PDB entry 6BAF | X-ray diffraction, 1.85 A resolution | chain A

[Chain A]
Name: Photoreceptor-histidine kinase BphP
Organism: Stigmatella aurantiaca DW4/3-1
Notes: fragment: Phytochrome chromophore binding domain
Reference sequence: Q097N3 (Q097N3_STIAD); residues 16-318 here = UniProt positions 16-318
Sequence (303 residues; each row starts with the number of its first residue):
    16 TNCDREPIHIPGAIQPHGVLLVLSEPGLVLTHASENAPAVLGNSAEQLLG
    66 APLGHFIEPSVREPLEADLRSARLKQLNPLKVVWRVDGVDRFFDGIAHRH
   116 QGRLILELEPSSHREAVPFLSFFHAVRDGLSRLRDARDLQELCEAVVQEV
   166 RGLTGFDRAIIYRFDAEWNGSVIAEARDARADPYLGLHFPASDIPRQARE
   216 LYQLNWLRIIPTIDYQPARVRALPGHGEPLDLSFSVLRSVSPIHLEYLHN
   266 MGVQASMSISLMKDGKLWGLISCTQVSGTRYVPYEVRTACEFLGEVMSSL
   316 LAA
Glycans and other covalent adducts: Bilirubin IX alpha (BLR) linked to Cys18
Residues lining bound ligands: Bilirubin IX alpha (BLR; 3-[5-[(Z)-(4-ethenyl-3-methyl-5-oxidanylidene-pyrrol-2-ylidene)methyl]-2-[[5-[(Z)-(3-ethenyl-4-methyl-5-oxidanylidene-pyrrol-2-ylidene)methyl]-3-(3-hydroxy-3-oxopropyl)-4-methyl-1H-pyrrol-2-yl]methyl]-4-methyl-1H-pyrrol-3-yl]propanoic acid): Glu21, Ile23, Ile175, Tyr177, Val187, Tyr199, Phe204, Ser207, Asp208, Ile209, Pro210, Ala213, Tyr217, Arg223, Ile225, Arg253, Val255, Ser256, Ile258, His259, Tyr262, Leu263, Met266, Ser271, Met272, Ser273, Leu285, Ser287, Thr289
Reported in the primary citation:
  - binding site for Bilirubin IX alpha: Cys18

[In short]
Covalently linked Bilirubin IX alpha: at Cys18. From the paper: a binding site for Bilirubin IX alpha at
Cys18.
Chain A is Photoreceptor-histidine kinase BphP (Stigmatella aurantiaca DW4/3-1); the structure, Structure of
the chromophore binding domain of Stigmatella aurantiaca phytochrome P1, wild-type, was determined by X-ray
diffraction, deposited together with 6BAK, 6BAO, 6BAP and 6BAY.
